PDB entry 7SL2 | electron microscopy, 3.60 A resolution | chains A and B of the 10 polymer chains in the assembly

Chain A (and B):
Protein: Insulin receptor
Organism: Mus musculus
Notes: EC 2.7.10.1; chain B of this document is another copy of the same molecule, construct and numbering; everything in this record applies to it too
UniProtKB: P15208 (INSR_MOUSE); residues -26 to 1345 here correspond to UniProt positions 1-1372 (UniProt number = residue number + 27)
Sequence (1372 residues; numbered -26 to 1345; the number before each row is that of its first residue; numbers below 1 keep their minus sign (Met-26 is residue -26)):
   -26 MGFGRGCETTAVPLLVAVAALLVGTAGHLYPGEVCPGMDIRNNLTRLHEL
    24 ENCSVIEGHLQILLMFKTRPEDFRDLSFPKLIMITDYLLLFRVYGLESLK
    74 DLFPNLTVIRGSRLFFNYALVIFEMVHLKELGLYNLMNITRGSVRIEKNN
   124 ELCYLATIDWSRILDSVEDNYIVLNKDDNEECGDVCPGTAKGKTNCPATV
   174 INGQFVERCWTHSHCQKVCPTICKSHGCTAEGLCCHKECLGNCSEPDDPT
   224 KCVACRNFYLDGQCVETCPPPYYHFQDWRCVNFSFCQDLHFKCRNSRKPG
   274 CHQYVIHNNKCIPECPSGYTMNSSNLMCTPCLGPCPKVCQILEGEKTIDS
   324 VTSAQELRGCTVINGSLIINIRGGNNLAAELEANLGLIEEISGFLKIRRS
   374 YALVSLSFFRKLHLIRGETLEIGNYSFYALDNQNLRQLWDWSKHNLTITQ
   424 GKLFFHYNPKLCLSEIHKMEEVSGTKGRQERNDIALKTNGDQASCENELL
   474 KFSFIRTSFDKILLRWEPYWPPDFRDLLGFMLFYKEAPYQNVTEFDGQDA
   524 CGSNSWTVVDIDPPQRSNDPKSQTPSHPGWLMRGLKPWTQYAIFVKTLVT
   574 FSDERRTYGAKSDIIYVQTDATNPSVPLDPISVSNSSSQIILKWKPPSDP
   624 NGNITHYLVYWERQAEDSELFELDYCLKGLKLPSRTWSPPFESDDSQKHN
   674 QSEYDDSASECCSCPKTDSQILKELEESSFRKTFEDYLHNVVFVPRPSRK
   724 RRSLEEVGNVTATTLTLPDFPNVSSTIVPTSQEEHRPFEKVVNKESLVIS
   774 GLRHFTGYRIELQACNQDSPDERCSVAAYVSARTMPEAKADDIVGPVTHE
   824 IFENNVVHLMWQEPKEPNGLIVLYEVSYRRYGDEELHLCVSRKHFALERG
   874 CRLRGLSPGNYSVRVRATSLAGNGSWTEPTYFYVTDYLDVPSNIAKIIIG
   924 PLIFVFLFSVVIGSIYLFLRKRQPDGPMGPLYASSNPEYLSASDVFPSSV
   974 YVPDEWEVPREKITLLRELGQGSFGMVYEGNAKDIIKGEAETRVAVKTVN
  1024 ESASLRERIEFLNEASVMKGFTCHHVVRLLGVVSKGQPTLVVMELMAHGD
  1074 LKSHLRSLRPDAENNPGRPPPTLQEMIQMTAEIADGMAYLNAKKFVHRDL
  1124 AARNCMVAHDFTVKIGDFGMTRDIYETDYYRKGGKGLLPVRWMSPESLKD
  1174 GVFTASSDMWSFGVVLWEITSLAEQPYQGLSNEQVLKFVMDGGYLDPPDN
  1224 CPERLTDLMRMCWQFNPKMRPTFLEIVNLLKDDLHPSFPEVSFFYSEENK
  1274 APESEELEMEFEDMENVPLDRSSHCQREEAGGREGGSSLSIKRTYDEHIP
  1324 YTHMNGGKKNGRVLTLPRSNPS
Not modelled in the structure: -26 to 2, 163-167, 271-273, 315-316, 347-350, 522-525, 540-548, 659-692, 720-757, 908-1345 (chain B: -26 to 0, 163-167, 271-273, 519-527, 540-547, 659-705, 721-757, 908-1345)
Disulfide bonds: Cys8-Cys26, Cys126-Cys155, Cys169-Cys188, Cys192-Cys201, Cys196-Cys207, Cys208-Cys216, Cys212-Cys225, Cys228-Cys237, Cys241-Cys253, Cys259-Cys284, Cys266-Cys274, Cys288-Cys301, Cys304-Cys308, Cys312-Cys333, Cys435-Cys468, Cys649-Cys862, Cys788-Cys797

How chain A and chain B interact:
Contacting residue pairs (56):
  Arg14(A) - Val715(B)  hydrogen bond (side chain-backbone)
  Leu36(A) - Val715(B)  hydrophobic
  Leu37(A) - Val715(B)  hydrophobic
  Leu62(A) - Leu711(B)  hydrophobic
  Phe64(A) - Leu711(B)  hydrophobic
  Phe88(A) - Leu711(B)  hydrophobic
  Phe88(A) - Val714(B)  hydrophobic
  Phe89(A) - Phe707(B)  hydrophobic
  Phe89(A) - Tyr710(B)  hydrophobic
  Val94(A) - Phe707(B)  hydrophobic
  Phe96(A) - Phe707(B)  hydrophobic
  Phe96(A) - Glu708(B)
  Arg118(A) - Phe707(B)
  Asp322(A) - Asp535(B)
  Arg345(A) - Asp533(B)
  Asp404(A) - Lys460(B)
  Tyr430(A) - Asn455(B)
  Tyr430(A) - Lys460(B)
  Asp464(A) - Tyr430(B)  hydrogen bond
  Phe574(A) - Arg372(B)  hydrogen bond (backbone-side chain)
  Ser575(A) - Arg372(B)  hydrogen bond (backbone-side chain)
  Asp576(A) - Arg371(B)  salt bridge
  Asp576(A) - Arg372(B)  salt bridge
  Arg578(A) - Asp404(B)  salt bridge
  Arg578(A) - Tyr430(B)
  Lys651(A) - His860(B)
  Gly652(A) - Lys651(B)
  Leu653(A) - Lys651(B)
  Lys654(A) - Lys651(B)
  Leu695(A) - Gln406(B)
  Lys696(A) - Tyr374(B)
  Glu699(A) - Arg345(B)  salt bridge
  Glu699(A) - Gly346(B)
  Glu699(A) - Tyr374(B)
  Ser702(A) - Arg345(B)  hydrogen bond
  Phe703(A) - Tyr91(B)
  Phe703(A) - Arg118(B)
  Phe703(A) - Tyr144(B)  hydrophobic
  Phe703(A) - Arg345(B)
  Arg704(A) - Arg118(B)
  Arg704(A) - Glu120(B)
  Arg704(A) - Tyr144(B)
  Thr706(A) - Arg345(B)
  Phe707(A) - Phe89(B)  hydrophobic
  Phe707(A) - Tyr91(B)  hydrophobic
  Phe707(A) - Phe96(B)  hydrophobic
  Phe707(A) - Arg118(B)
  Glu708(A) - Phe96(B)
  Glu708(A) - Lys121(B)  salt bridge
  Tyr710(A) - Phe88(B)  hydrophobic
  Tyr710(A) - Phe89(B)  hydrophobic
  Tyr710(A) - Thr325(B)
  Leu711(A) - Phe64(B)  hydrophobic
  Val714(A) - Phe88(B)  hydrophobic
  Val715(A) - Arg14(B)  hydrogen bond (backbone-side chain)
  Val715(A) - Leu36(B)  hydrophobic
Also at the interface, not in a pair above, chain A (42 interface residues in all): Tyr91, Arg372, Gln465, Glu700, His712, Phe716
Also at the interface, not in a pair above, chain B (40 interface residues in all): Leu37, Val94, Leu147, Asp322, Leu403, Leu501, Gly652, Phe716

Overview:
42 residues of chain A and 40 residues of chain B are in contact, with 6 hydrogen bonds and 5 salt bridges.
Polar contacts include Asp576(A)-Arg371(B), Asp576(A)-Arg372(B) and Arg578(A)-Asp404(B).
Both chains are Insulin receptor (Mus musculus). Entry 7SL2 (Full-length insulin receptor bound with site 2
binding deficient mutant insulin (A-L13R) -- asymmetric conformation) was determined by electron microscopy
(same publication as 7SL1, 7SL3, 7SL4, 7SL6, 7SL7, 7STH and 3 further entries).
